Entry 4L8W (X-ray diffraction, 2.39 A resolution); this record covers chains B and G of the 6 polymer chains in the assembly.

# Chain B (and G)
Name: Gamma-glutamyl hydrolase
Organism: Danio rerio
Notes: EC 3.4.19.9; chain G of this document is another copy of the same molecule, construct and numbering; everything in this record applies to it too
UniProtKB: Q6NY42 (Q6NY42_DANRE); residues -20 to 291 here correspond to UniProt positions 1-312 (UniProt number = residue number + 21)
Chain sequence (312 residues; row label = number of the first residue in the row; numbers below 1 keep their minus sign (Met-20 is residue -20)):
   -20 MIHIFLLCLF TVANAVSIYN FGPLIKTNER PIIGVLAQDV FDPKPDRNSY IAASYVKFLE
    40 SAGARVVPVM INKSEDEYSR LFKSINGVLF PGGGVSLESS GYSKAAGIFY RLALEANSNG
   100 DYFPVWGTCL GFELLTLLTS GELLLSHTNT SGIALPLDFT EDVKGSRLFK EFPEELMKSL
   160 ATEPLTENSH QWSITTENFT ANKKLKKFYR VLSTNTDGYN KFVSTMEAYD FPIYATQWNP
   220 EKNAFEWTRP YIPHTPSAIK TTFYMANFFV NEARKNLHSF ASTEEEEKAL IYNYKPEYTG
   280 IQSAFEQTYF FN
Unresolved in the structure: -20 to 4
Sequence notes: engineered mutation Asn218 (His239 in Q6NY42)

# How chain B and chain G interact
Residue-residue contacts (62):
  Glu8(B) - Trp226(G)
  Glu8(B) - His233(G)
  Glu8(B) - Thr234(G)
  Glu8(B) - Pro235(G)
  Arg9(B) - Trp226(G)  hydrogen bond (side chain-backbone)
  Lys36(B) - Glu39(G)  salt bridge
  Lys36(B) - Tyr271(G)
  Glu39(B) - Lys36(G)  salt bridge
  Glu39(B) - Ala223(G)
  Glu39(B) - Phe224(G)
  Ser40(B) - Ser40(G)  hydrogen bond
  Ser40(B) - Ala223(G)
  Ser40(B) - Phe224(G)
  Ser40(B) - Ile238(G)
  Ala41(B) - Ile238(G)
  Gly42(B) - Ala223(G)
  Gly42(B) - Trp226(G)
  Gly42(B) - Ile238(G)
  Arg44(B) - Trp226(G)
  Glu150(B) - Lys239(G)  salt bridge
  Ala223(B) - Glu39(G)
  Ala223(B) - Ser40(G)
  Ala223(B) - Gly42(G)
  Phe224(B) - Glu39(G)
  Phe224(B) - Ser40(G)
  Trp226(B) - Glu8(G)
  Trp226(B) - Arg9(G)  hydrogen bond (backbone-side chain)
  Trp226(B) - Gly42(G)
  Trp226(B) - Arg44(G)
  Trp226(B) - Tyr271(G)
  His233(B) - Glu8(G)
  Thr234(B) - Glu8(G)
  Pro235(B) - Asn250(G)
  Ile238(B) - Ser40(G)
  Ile238(B) - Ala41(G)
  Ile238(B) - Gly42(G)
  Ile238(B) - Arg253(G)
  Phe242(B) - Phe242(G)  hydrophobic
  Tyr243(B) - Tyr243(G)  hydrogen bond
  Asn246(B) - Lys239(G)
  Asn250(B) - Pro235(G)
  Arg253(B) - Ile238(G)
  Glu266(B) - Tyr277(G)
  Glu266(B) - Ile280(G)
  Leu269(B) - Tyr277(G)
  Tyr271(B) - Lys36(G)
  Tyr271(B) - Trp226(G)
  Tyr271(B) - Tyr277(G)  hydrophobic
  Tyr271(B) - Glu285(G)
  Tyr271(B) - Gln286(G)
  Asn272(B) - Tyr277(G)
  Lys274(B) - Lys274(G)
  Lys274(B) - Pro275(G)  hydrogen bond (side chain-backbone)
  Lys274(B) - Glu276(G)  salt bridge
  Pro275(B) - Lys274(G)  hydrogen bond (backbone-side chain)
  Glu276(B) - Lys274(G)  salt bridge
  Tyr277(B) - Glu266(G)
  Tyr277(B) - Tyr271(G)
  Tyr277(B) - Asn272(G)
  Ile280(B) - Glu266(G)
  Glu285(B) - Tyr271(G)
  Gln286(B) - Tyr271(G)
Other interface residues (no listed pair), chain B (35 interface residues in all): Ala43, Pro152, Lys239
Other interface residues (no listed pair), chain G (35 interface residues in all): Pro10, Ala43, Glu150, Asn246, Leu269

# Summary
Chain B and chain G each contribute 35 residues to their interface, with 6 hydrogen bonds and 5 salt bridges.
Among the polar pairs are Lys36(B)-Glu39(G), Glu150(B)-Lys239(G) and Lys274(B)-Glu276(G).
Chain B and chain G are both Gamma-glutamyl hydrolase (Danio rerio); the structure, Crystal structure of gamma
glutamyl hydrolase (H218N) from zebrafish complex with MTX polyglutamate, was determined by X-ray diffraction,
deposited together with 4L8F and 4L8Y.
